Entry 6LRS (electron microscopy, 3.37 A resolution); this record covers chains S and D of the 12 polymer chains in the assembly.

# Chain S
Protein: Ribulose bisphosphate carboxylase small chain
Source organism: Nostoc sp. (strain PCC 7120 / SAG 25.82 / UTEX 2576)
Notes: EC 4.1.1.39
UniProt: P06514 (RBS_NOSS1); residue numbers follow UniProt; this construct covers 1-109
Sequence (109 residues; numbered 1 to 109; the number before each row is that of its first residue):
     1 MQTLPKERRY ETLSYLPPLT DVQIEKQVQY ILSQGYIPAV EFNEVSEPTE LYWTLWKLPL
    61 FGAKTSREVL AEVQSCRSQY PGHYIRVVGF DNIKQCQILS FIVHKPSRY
Unresolved in the structure: 107-109

# Chain D
Protein: Ribulose bisphosphate carboxylase large chain
Source organism: Nostoc sp. (strain PCC 7120 / SAG 25.82 / UTEX 2576)
Notes: EC 4.1.1.39
UniProt: P00879 (RBL_NOSS1); numbering as in UniProt (aligned over 1-476)
Sequence (476 residues; each row starts with the number of its first residue):
     1 MSYAQTKTQT KSGYKAGVQD YRLTYYTPDY TPKDTDILAA FRVTPQPGVP FEEAAAAVAA
    61 ESSTGTWTTV WTDLLTDLDR YKGRCYDIEP VPGEDNQFIA YIAYPLDLFE EGSITNVLTS
   121 IVGNVFGFKA LRALRLEDIR FPVAYIKTFQ GPPHGIQVER DKLNKYGRPL LGCTIKPKLG
   181 LSAKNYGRAV YECLRGGLDF TKDDENINSA PFQRWRDRFL FVADAITKAQ AETGEIKGHY
   241 LNVTAPTCEE MLKRAEYAKE LKQPIIMHDY LTAGFTANTT LARWCRDNGV LLHIHRAMHA
   301 VIDRQKNHGI HFRVLAKALR LSGGDHIHTG TVVGKLEGER GITMGFVDLL RENYVEQDKS
   361 RGIYFTQDWA SLPGVMAVAS GGIHVWHMPA LVEIFGDDSV LQFGGGTLGH PWGNAPGATA
   421 NRVALEACVQ ARNEGRNLAR EGNDVIREAA KWSPELAVAC ELWKEIKFEF EAMDTV
Unresolved in the structure: 1-21, 461-476
Disulfides: Cys173-Cys193

# Interface between chain S and chain D
Pairs across the interface - 30 pairs, chain S then chain D:
  Glu41(S) - Arg188(D)  salt bridge
  Asn43(S) - Lys228(D)
  Thr49(S) - Asp224(D)
  Leu51(S) - Lys184(D)  hydrogen bond (backbone-side chain)
  Leu51(S) - Phe221(D)  hydrophobic
  Leu51(S) - Asp224(D)  hydrogen bond (backbone-side chain)
  Tyr52(S) - Lys184(D)
  Tyr52(S) - Gly187(D)  hydrogen bond (side chain-backbone)
  Tyr52(S) - Arg188(D)
  Tyr52(S) - Phe221(D)  hydrogen bond (side chain-backbone)
  Tyr52(S) - Asp224(D)
  Tyr52(S) - Ala225(D)
  Tyr52(S) - Lys228(D)
  Thr54(S) - Tyr191(D)  hydrogen bond
  Thr54(S) - Arg195(D)
  Thr54(S) - Lys228(D)  hydrogen bond
  Leu55(S) - Glu192(D)
  Leu58(S) - Pro411(D)
  Leu58(S) - Gly413(D)
  Arg86(S) - Arg188(D)
  Val88(S) - Arg188(D)
  Phe90(S) - Asn185(D)
  Phe90(S) - Arg188(D)
  Gln95(S) - Gly180(D)
  Gln95(S) - Leu181(D)
  Gln95(S) - Ser182(D)
  Gln95(S) - Phe212(D)
  Cys96(S) - Asn185(D)
  Gln97(S) - Lys184(D)
  Gln97(S) - Arg188(D)
Other interface residues (no listed pair), chain S (16 interface residues in all): Glu50, Trp53
Other interface residues (no listed pair), chain D (22 interface residues in all): Ala183, Val222, Glu232, His410, Trp412

# Summary
The interface between chain S and chain D involves 16 residues on one side and 22 on the other, with 6
hydrogen bonds and 1 salt bridge. Polar pairs include Glu41(S)-Arg188(D), Leu51(S)-Lys184(D) and
Leu51(S)-Asp224(D).
Here chain S is Ribulose bisphosphate carboxylase small chain and chain D is Ribulose bisphosphate carboxylase
large chain, both from Nostoc sp. (strain PCC 7120 / SAG 25.82 / UTEX 2576). Entry 6LRS (Cryo-EM structure of
RbcL8-RbcS4 from Anabaena sp. PCC 7120) was determined by electron microscopy (same publication as 6KKM and
6LRR).
